Entry 3BIQ (X-ray diffraction, 1.73 A resolution); this record covers chain A.

== Chain A ==
Molecule: FACT complex subunit SPT16
Source organism: Saccharomyces cerevisiae
UniProt: P32558 (SPT16_YEAST); numbering as in UniProt (aligned over 1-465)
Amino-acid sequence (467 residues; each row starts with the number of its first residue; numbers below 1 keep their minus sign (Gly-1 is residue -1)):
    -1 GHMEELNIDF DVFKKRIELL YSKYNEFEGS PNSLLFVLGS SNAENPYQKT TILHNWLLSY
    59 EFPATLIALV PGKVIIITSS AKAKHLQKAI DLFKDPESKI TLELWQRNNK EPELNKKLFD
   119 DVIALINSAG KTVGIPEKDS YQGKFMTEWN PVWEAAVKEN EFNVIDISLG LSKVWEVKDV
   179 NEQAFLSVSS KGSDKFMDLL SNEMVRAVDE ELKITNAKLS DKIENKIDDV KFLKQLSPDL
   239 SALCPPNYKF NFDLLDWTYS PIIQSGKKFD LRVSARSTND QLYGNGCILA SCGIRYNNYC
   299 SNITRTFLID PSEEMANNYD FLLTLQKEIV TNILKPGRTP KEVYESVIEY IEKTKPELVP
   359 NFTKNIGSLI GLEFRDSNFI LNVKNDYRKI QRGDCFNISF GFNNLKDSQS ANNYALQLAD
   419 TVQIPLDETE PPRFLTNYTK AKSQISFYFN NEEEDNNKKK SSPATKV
Unresolved in the structure: -1 to 4, 94-95, 448-465
Differences from the reference sequence: expression tag (-1 to 0)
Reported in the primary citation:
  - mutagenesis - Y257D/S258D, I260D/Q262R: abolished growth in response to pob3-Q308K
  - mutagenesis - I260D, Q262R: decreased growth in response to pob3-Q308K
  - mutagenesis - L269D, V271D, S289D, G399V, Q415R: decreased growth
  - mutagenesis - G399V: decreased stability in response to pob3-Q308K
  - mutagenesis - T434I (about 20% of the WT): decreased expression

== Summary ==
From the paper: L269D, V271D and S289D, among others, reduce growth; Y257D/S258D and I260D/Q262R abolish
growth in response to pob3-Q308K; 10 substitutions were tested in all.
Chain A is FACT complex subunit SPT16 (Saccharomyces cerevisiae); the structure, Crystal structure of yeast
Spt16 N-terminal Domain, was determined by X-ray diffraction together with 3BIP and 3BIT from the same study.
